Entry 1UMB (X-ray diffraction, 2.10 A resolution); this record covers chains B and D of the 4 polymer chains in the assembly.

Chain B (and D):
Molecule: 2-oxo acid dehydrogenase beta subunit
Organism: Thermus thermophilus
Notes: EC 1.2.4.4; chain D of this document is another copy of the same molecule, construct and numbering; everything in this record applies to it too
Reference sequence: P84130 (P84130_THETH); numbering as in UniProt (aligned over 1-324)
Chain sequence (324 residues; row label = number of the first residue in the row):
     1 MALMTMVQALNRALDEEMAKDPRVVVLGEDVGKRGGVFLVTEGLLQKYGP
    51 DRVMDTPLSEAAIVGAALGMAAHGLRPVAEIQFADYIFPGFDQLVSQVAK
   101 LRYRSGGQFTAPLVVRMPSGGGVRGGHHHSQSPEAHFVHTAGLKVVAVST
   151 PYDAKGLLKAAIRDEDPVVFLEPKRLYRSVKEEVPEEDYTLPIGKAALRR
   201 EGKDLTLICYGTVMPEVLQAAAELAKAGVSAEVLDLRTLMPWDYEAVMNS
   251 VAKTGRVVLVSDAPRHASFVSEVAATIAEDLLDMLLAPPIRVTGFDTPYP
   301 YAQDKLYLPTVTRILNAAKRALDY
Disordered / not traced: 1
Small-molecule neighbours: thiamine diphosphate (TPP): Glu29, Leu58, Glu60, Gln82, Tyr86, Pro89

How chain B and chain D interact:
Contacting residue pairs - 95 pairs, chain B then chain D:
  Phe88(B) - Phe91(D)  hydrophobic
  Phe88(B) - Asp92(D)
  Phe88(B) - Val95(D)  hydrophobic
  Pro89(B) - Asp92(D)
  Phe91(B) - Phe88(D)  hydrophobic
  Phe91(B) - Phe91(D)  hydrophobic
  Phe91(B) - His136(D)
  Asp92(B) - Phe88(D)
  Asp92(B) - Pro89(D)
  Val95(B) - Phe88(D)  hydrophobic
  Ser96(B) - His128(D)  hydrogen bond
  Lys100(B) - His128(D)
  Lys100(B) - Gln131(D)
  Lys100(B) - Pro298(D)
  Tyr103(B) - His127(D)
  Tyr103(B) - Thr297(D)
  Tyr103(B) - Pro298(D)  hydrophobic
  Tyr103(B) - Pro300(D)
  Arg104(B) - His127(D)
  His127(B) - Tyr103(D)
  His127(B) - Arg104(D)
  His128(B) - Ser96(D)  hydrogen bond
  His128(B) - Lys100(D)
  Ala135(B) - His139(D)
  His136(B) - Phe91(D)
  His136(B) - His136(D)  hydrogen bond
  His136(B) - His139(D)
  His136(B) - Thr140(D)
  Val138(B) - His266(D)
  His139(B) - Ala135(D)
  His139(B) - His136(D)
  His139(B) - Pro264(D)
  His139(B) - His266(D)  hydrogen bond (side chain-backbone)
  His139(B) - Ala267(D)
  Ala141(B) - Asp296(D)
  Ala141(B) - Thr297(D)
  Ala141(B) - Pro298(D)
  Met240(B) - His266(D)
  Trp242(B) - His266(D)  hydrogen bond
  Pro264(B) - His139(D)
  Arg265(B) - Glu272(D)
  Arg265(B) - Glu279(D)  salt bridge
  His266(B) - Val138(D)
  His266(B) - His139(D)  hydrogen bond (backbone-side chain)
  His266(B) - Met240(D)
  His266(B) - Trp242(D)  hydrogen bond
  His266(B) - Glu272(D)
  Ala267(B) - His139(D)
  Ala267(B) - Ala267(D)
  Ala267(B) - Glu272(D)  hydrogen bond (backbone-side chain)
  Ser271(B) - Ser271(D)
  Ser271(B) - Glu272(D)  hydrogen bond
  Ser271(B) - Ala275(D)
  Glu272(B) - Arg265(D)
  Glu272(B) - His266(D)
  Glu272(B) - Ala267(D)  hydrogen bond (side chain-backbone)
  Glu272(B) - Ser271(D)  hydrogen bond
  Glu272(B) - Arg291(D)  salt bridge
  Ala274(B) - Ala275(D)  hydrophobic
  Ala275(B) - Ser271(D)
  Ala275(B) - Ala274(D)  hydrophobic
  Ala275(B) - Ala275(D)
  Ala275(B) - Arg291(D)
  Thr276(B) - Arg291(D)  hydrogen bond
  Ala278(B) - Ala278(D)  hydrophobic
  Ala278(B) - Pro288(D)
  Ala278(B) - Pro289(D)
  Glu279(B) - Arg265(D)  salt bridge
  Glu279(B) - Pro288(D)
  Glu279(B) - Pro289(D)
  Glu279(B) - Ile290(D)
  Glu279(B) - Arg291(D)  salt bridge
  Leu282(B) - Leu282(D)  hydrophobic
  Leu282(B) - Ala287(D)
  Leu282(B) - Pro288(D)
  Leu282(B) - Tyr324(D)
  Asp283(B) - Tyr324(D)
  Ala287(B) - Leu282(D)
  Pro288(B) - Ala278(D)
  Pro288(B) - Glu279(D)
  Pro288(B) - Leu282(D)
  Pro289(B) - Ala278(D)
  Pro289(B) - Glu279(D)
  Ile290(B) - Glu279(D)
  Arg291(B) - Glu272(D)  salt bridge
  Arg291(B) - Ala275(D)
  Arg291(B) - Thr276(D)  hydrogen bond
  Arg291(B) - Glu279(D)  salt bridge
  Asp296(B) - Ala141(D)
  Thr297(B) - Ala141(D)
  Pro298(B) - Lys100(D)
  Pro298(B) - Tyr103(D)  hydrophobic
  Pro298(B) - Ala141(D)
  Pro300(B) - Tyr103(D)
  Tyr324(B) - Asp283(D)
Other interface residues (no listed pair), chain B (45 interface residues in all): Gln131, Ser132, Thr140, Ser268
Other interface residues (no listed pair), chain D (45 interface residues in all): Ser132, Ser268

Overview:
The chain B/chain D interface involves 45 residues from each chain; the contacts include 13 hydrogen bonds and
6 salt bridges. Among the polar pairs are Arg265(B)-Glu279(D), Glu272(B)-Arg291(D) and Glu279(B)-Arg291(D).
Ligands of chain B: thiamine diphosphate.
Both chains are 2-oxo acid dehydrogenase beta subunit (Thermus thermophilus). Entry 1UMB (branched-chain 2-oxo
acid dehydrogenase (E1) from Thermus thermophilus HB8 in holo-form) was determined by X-ray diffraction
together with 1UM9, 1UMC and 1UMD from the same study.
